Entry 2BCC (X-ray diffraction, 3.50 A resolution); this record covers chains A and E of the 10 polymer chains in the assembly.

== Chain A ==
Molecule: Ubiquinol cytochrome C oxidoreductase
Organism: Gallus gallus
Notes: EC 1.10.2.2
Sequence (446 residues; row label = number of the first residue in the row):
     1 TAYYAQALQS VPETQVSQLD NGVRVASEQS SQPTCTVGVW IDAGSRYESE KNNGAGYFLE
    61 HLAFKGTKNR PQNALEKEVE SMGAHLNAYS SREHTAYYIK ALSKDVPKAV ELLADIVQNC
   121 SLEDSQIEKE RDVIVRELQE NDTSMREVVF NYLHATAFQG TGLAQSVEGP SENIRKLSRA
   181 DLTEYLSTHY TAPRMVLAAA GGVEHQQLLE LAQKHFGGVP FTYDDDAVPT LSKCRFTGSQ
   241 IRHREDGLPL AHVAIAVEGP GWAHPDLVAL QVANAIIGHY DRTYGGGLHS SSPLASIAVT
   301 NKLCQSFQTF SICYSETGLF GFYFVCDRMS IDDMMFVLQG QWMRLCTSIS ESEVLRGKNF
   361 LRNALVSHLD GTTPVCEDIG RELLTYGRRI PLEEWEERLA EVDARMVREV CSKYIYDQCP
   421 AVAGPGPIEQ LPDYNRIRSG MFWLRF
Not modelled in the structure: 1-3, 446

== Chain E ==
Molecule: Ubiquinol cytochrome C oxidoreductase
Organism: Gallus gallus
Notes: EC 1.10.2.2
Sequence (196 residues; each row starts with the number of its first residue):
     1 SHTDIKVPNF SDYRRPPDDY STKSSRESDP SRKGFSYLVT AVTTLGVAYA AKNVVTQFVS
    61 SMSASADVLA MSKIEIKLSD IPEGKNMAFK WRGKPLFVRH RTKKEIDQEA AVEVSQLRDP
   121 QHDLERVKKP EWVILIGVCT HLGCVPIANA GDFGGYYCPC HGSHYDASGR IRKGPAPLNL
   181 EVPSYEFTSD DMVIVG
Disulfides: Cys-144/Cys-160
Metal / ion sites: 2Fe-2S cluster Fe: Cys-139, His-141, Cys-158, His-161
Ligand contacts: 2Fe-2S cluster (FES): Cys-139, His-141, Leu-142, Cys-144, Cys-158, Cys-160, His-161, Gly-162, Ser-163, Pro-175
What the authors report for this chain:
  - binding site for stigmatellin: His-161
  - conformationally variable residues (loop rearrangement): Val-68 to Lys-73

== Interface between chain A and chain E ==
Contacting residue pairs - 32 pairs, chain A then chain E:
  Leu-138(A) / Thr-3(E)
  Asp-142(A) / Ser-1(E)
  Asp-142(A) / His-2(E)  salt bridge
  Val-148(A) / His-2(E)
  Asn-151(A) / His-2(E)  hydrogen bond
  Tyr-152(A) / His-2(E)
  Tyr-152(A) / Ile-5(E)
  Ala-155(A) / Val-7(E)
  Thr-156(A) / Val-7(E)
  Gln-159(A) / Val-7(E)
  Gln-159(A) / Arg-15(E)  hydrogen bond
  Thr-161(A) / Ser-21(E)
  Ser-166(A) / Thr-3(E)
  Gly-169(A) / Thr-3(E)
  Pro-170(A) / Thr-3(E)
  Pro-170(A) / Asp-4(E)
  Ser-171(A) / Asp-4(E)  hydrogen bond (backbone-side chain)
  Lys-233(A) / Ser-21(E)
  Lys-233(A) / Thr-22(E)
  Arg-235(A) / Arg-15(E)
  Arg-235(A) / Asp-19(E)  hydrogen bond (side chain-backbone)
  Arg-235(A) / Tyr-20(E)
  Arg-235(A) / Ser-21(E)
  Phe-236(A) / Ser-25(E)
  Thr-237(A) / Arg-15(E)  hydrogen bond
  Lys-413(A) / Arg-26(E)
  Asp-417(A) / Lys-33(E)  hydrogen bond (backbone-side chain)
  Asp-417(A) / Tyr-37(E)  hydrogen bond
  Gln-418(A) / Arg-26(E)  hydrogen bond
  Gln-418(A) / Lys-33(E)
  Arg-438(A) / Lys-33(E)
  Arg-438(A) / Tyr-37(E)
Also at the interface, not in a pair above, chain A (26 interface residues in all): Glu-168, Ile-241, Glu-258, Tyr-414, Phe-442
Also at the interface, not in a pair above, chain E (19 interface residues in all): Pro-8, Phe-10, Lys-23, Ser-24

== Summary ==
26 residues of chain A face 19 of chain E across their interface; the contacts include 8 hydrogen bonds and 1
salt bridge. Polar pairs include Asp-142(A)/His-2(E), Asn-151(A)/His-2(E) and Gln-159(A)/Arg-15(E). Chain E
binds 2Fe-2S cluster. From the paper: a binding site for stigmatellin at His-161(E); conformational
variability at Val-68(E).
Chain A is Ubiquinol cytochrome C oxidoreductase and chain E is Ubiquinol cytochrome C oxidoreductase, both
from Gallus gallus; the structure, Stigmatellin-bound cytochrome BC1 complex from chicken, was determined by
X-ray diffraction, deposited together with 1BCC and 3BCC.
